PDB entry 4D1N | X-ray diffraction, 2.03 A resolution | chains B and D of the 4 polymer chains in the assembly

Chain B (and D):
Protein: Nitric oxide synthase, brain
Source organism: Homo sapiens
Notes: chain D of this document is another copy of the same molecule, construct and numbering; everything in this record applies to it too
UniProt: P29475 (NOS1_HUMAN); residues 302-721 here = UniProt positions 302-721
Sequence (420 residues; row label = number of the first residue in the row):
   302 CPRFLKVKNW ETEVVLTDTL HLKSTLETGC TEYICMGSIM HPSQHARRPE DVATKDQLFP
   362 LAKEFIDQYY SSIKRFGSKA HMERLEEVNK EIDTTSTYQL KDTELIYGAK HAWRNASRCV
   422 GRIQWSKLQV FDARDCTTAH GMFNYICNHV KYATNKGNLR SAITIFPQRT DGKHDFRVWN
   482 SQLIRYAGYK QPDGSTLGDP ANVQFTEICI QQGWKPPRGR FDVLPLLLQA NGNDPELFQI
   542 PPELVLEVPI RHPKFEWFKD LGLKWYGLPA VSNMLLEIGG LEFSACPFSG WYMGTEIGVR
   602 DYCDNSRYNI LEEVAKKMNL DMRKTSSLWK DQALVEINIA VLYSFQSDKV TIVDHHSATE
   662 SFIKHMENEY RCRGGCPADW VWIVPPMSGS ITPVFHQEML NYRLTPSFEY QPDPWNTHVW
Disordered / not traced: 344-352
Differences from the reference sequence: engineered mutation Ala354 (Arg in P29475), Asp357 (Gly in P29475)
Swiss-Prot annotation at these positions:
  - binding site ((6R)-L-erythro-5,6,7,8-tetrahydrobiopterin): Ser339, Val682, Trp683, Phe696
  - binding site (heme b): Cys420, Tyr711
  - binding site (L-arginine): Gln483, Trp592, Tyr593, Glu597
Ion coordination: Zn2+: Cys331, Cys336 (shared with 2 residues of chain A); heme Fe near Cys420 (its only coordinating residue here)
Residues lining bound ligands:
  - arginine (ARG): Gln483, Trp566, Tyr567, Pro570, Val572, Gly591, Trp592, Tyr593, Met594, Glu597, Asp602
  - tetrahydrobiopterin (H4B), molecule 1: Trp311, Trp681, Phe696, His697, Gln698, Glu699
  - tetrahydrobiopterin (H4B), molecule 2: Ser339, Met341, Arg601, Val682, Trp683
  - heme (HEM): Trp414, Ala417, Arg419, Cys420, Val421, Gly422, Gln425, Leu429, Ser462, Met575, Phe589, Ser590, Gly591, Trp592, Met594, Glu597, Val654, Trp683, Phe709, Tyr711
Reported in the primary citation:
  - specificity-determining residues: Met341, Asp602 (citing earlier work)
  - conformationally variable residues (order/disorder transition): Ser344 to Asp352

Interface between chain B and chain D:
Contacting residue pairs - 21 pairs, chain B then chain D:
  Cys302(B) - His322(D)
  Cys302(B) - Leu323(D)
  Cys302(B) - Ser325(D)
  Pro303(B) - Ser325(D)
  Arg304(B) - Leu323(D)
  Arg304(B) - Lys324(D)
  Arg304(B) - Ser325(D)  hydrogen bond (backbone-backbone)
  Arg304(B) - Thr326(D)
  Arg304(B) - Glu365(D)  salt bridge
  Phe305(B) - Glu365(D)
  His322(B) - Cys302(D)
  Leu323(B) - Cys302(D)  hydrogen bond (backbone-backbone)
  Leu323(B) - Arg304(D)
  Leu323(B) - Leu323(D)
  Lys324(B) - Arg304(D)
  Ser325(B) - Cys302(D)  hydrogen bond (backbone-backbone)
  Ser325(B) - Pro303(D)
  Ser325(B) - Arg304(D)  hydrogen bond (backbone-backbone)
  Thr326(B) - Arg304(D)
  Glu333(B) - Glu333(D)
  Glu365(B) - Phe305(D)
Other interface residues (no listed pair), chain B (12 interface residues in all): Tyr334
Other interface residues (no listed pair), chain D (12 interface residues in all): Tyr334
From the paper, about this interface:
  - specific contacts: Cys302(B)-Cys302(D)

Overview:
The chain B/chain D interface involves 12 residues from each chain; the contacts include 4 hydrogen bonds and
1 salt bridge. Among the polar pairs are Arg304(B)-Glu365(D), Arg304(B)-Ser325(D) and Leu323(B)-Cys302(D). The
paper describes a contact between Cys302(B) and Cys302(D). From the paper: specificity determinants Met341(B)
and Asp602(B); conformational variability at Ser344(B).
Chain B and chain D are both Nitric oxide synthase, brain (Homo sapiens); the structure, Structure of human
nNOS heme domain with L-Arg bound, was determined by X-ray diffraction (same publication as 4D1O and 4D1P).
